Entry 7EJ5 (electron microscopy, 3.50 A resolution); this record covers chains B and I of the 9 polymer chains in the assembly.

[Chain B]
Protein: Spike glycoprotein
Organism: Severe acute respiratory syndrome coronavirus 2
UniProt: P0DTC2 (SPIKE_SARS2); numbering as in UniProt (aligned over 1-1208)
Chain sequence (1283 residues; each row starts with the number of its first residue):
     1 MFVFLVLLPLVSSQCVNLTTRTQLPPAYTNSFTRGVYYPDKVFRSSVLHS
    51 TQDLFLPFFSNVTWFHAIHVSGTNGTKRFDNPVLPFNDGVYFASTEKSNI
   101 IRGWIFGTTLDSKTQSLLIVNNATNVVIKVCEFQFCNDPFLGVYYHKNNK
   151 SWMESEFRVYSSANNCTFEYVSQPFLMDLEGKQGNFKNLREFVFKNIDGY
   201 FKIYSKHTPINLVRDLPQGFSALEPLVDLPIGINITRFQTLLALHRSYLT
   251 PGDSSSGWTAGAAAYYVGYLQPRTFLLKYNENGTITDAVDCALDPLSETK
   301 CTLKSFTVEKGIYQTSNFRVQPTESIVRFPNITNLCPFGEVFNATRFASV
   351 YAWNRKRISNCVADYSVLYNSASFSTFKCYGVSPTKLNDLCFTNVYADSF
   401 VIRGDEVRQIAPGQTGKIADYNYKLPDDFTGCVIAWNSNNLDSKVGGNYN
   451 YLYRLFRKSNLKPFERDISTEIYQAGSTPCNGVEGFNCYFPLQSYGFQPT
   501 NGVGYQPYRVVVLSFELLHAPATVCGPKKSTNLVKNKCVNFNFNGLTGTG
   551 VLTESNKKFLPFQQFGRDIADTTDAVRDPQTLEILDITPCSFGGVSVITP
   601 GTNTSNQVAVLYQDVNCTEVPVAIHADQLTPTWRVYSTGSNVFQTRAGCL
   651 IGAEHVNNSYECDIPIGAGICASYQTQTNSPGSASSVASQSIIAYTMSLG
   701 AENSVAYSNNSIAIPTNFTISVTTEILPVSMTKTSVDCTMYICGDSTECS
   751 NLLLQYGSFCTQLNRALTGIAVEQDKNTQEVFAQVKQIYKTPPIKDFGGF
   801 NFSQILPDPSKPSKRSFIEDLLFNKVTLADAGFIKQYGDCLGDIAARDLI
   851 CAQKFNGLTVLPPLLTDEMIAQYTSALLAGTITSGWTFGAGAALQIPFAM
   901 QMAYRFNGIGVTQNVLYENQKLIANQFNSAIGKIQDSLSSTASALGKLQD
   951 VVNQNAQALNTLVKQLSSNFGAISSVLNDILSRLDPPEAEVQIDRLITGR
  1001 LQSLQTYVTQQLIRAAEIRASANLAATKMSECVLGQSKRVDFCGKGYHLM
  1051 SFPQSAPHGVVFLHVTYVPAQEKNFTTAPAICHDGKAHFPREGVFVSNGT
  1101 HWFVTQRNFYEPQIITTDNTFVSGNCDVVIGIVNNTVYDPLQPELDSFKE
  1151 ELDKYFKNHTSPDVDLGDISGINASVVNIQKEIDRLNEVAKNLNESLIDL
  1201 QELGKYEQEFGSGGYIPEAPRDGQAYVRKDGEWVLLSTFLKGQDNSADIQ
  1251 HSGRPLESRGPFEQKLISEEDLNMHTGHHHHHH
Disordered / not traced: 1-26, 70-79, 144-158, 174-185, 246-263, 445-446, 624-631, 676-690, 829-854, 1147-1283
Disulfide bonds: Cys131-Cys166, Cys291-Cys301, Cys336-Cys361, Cys379-Cys432, Cys391-Cys525, Cys480-Cys488, Cys538-Cys590, Cys662-Cys671, Cys738-Cys760, Cys743-Cys749, Cys1032-Cys1043, Cys1082-Cys1126
Covalent attachments: N-acetylglucosamine (NAG) linked to Asn61, Asn122, Asn165, Asn234, Asn282, Asn331, Asn343, Asn603, Asn616, Asn657, Asn709, Asn717, Asn801, Asn1074, Asn1098, Asn1134
Construct notes: conflict Gly682 (Arg in P0DTC2), Ser683 (Arg in P0DTC2), Ser685 (Arg in P0DTC2), Pro986 (Lys in P0DTC2), Pro987 (Val in P0DTC2); expression tag (1209-1283)
UniProt features mapped onto this chain:
  - region: Asn280 to Cys301 (Putative superantigen), Arg403 to Asp405 (Integrin-binding motif), Asn448 to Phe456 (Immunodominant HLA epitope recognized by the CD8+), Pro681, Ala684 (Putative superantigen), Ser816 to Tyr837 (Fusion peptide 1), Lys835 to Phe855 (Fusion peptide 2), Asp1163 to Glu1202 (Heptad repeat 2)
  - site: Arg815, Ser816 (Cleavage)
  - glycosylation: Asn17 (N-linked (GlcNAc...) (complex) asparagine), Asn61 (N-linked (GlcNAc...) (hybrid) asparagine), Asn74 (N-linked (GlcNAc...) (complex) asparagine), Asn122 (N-linked (GlcNAc...) (hybrid) asparagine), Asn149 (N-linked (GlcNAc...) (complex) asparagine), Asn165 (N-linked (GlcNAc...) (complex) asparagine), Asn234 (N-linked (GlcNAc...) (high mannose) asparagine), Asn282 (N-linked (GlcNAc...) (complex) asparagine), Thr323 (O-linked (GalNAc) threonine), Ser325 (O-linked (HexNAc...) serine), Asn331 (N-linked (GlcNAc...) (complex) asparagine), Asn343 (N-linked (GlcNAc...) (complex) asparagine), Asn603 (N-linked (GlcNAc...) (hybrid) asparagine), Asn616 (N-linked (GlcNAc...) (complex) asparagine), Asn657 (N-linked (GlcNAc...) (complex) asparagine), Thr676 (O-linked (GlcNAc...) threonine), Thr678 (O-linked (GlcNAc...) threonine), Asn709 (N-linked (GlcNAc...) (high mannose) asparagine), Asn717 (N-linked (GlcNAc...) (hybrid) asparagine), Asn801 (N-linked (GlcNAc...) (hybrid) asparagine) and 6 more in UniProt
  - natural variant: Leu5 (L5F: In strain: Iota/B.1.526), Ser13 (S13I: In strain: Epsilon/B.1.427/B.1.429), Leu18 (L18F: In strain: Beta/B.1.351, Gamma/P.1 and 1 more), Thr19 (T19I: In strain: Omicron/BQ.1.1, Omicron/XBB.1.5 and 1 more; T19R: In strain: Delta/B.1.617.2, Omicron/BA.2 and 4 more), Thr20 (T20N: In strain: Gamma/P.1), Leu24 to Ala27 (sequence variant, change not given here; In strain: Omicron/BA.2, Omicron/BA.2.12.1 and 6 more), Pro26 (P26S: In strain: Gamma/P.1), Gln52 (Q52H: In strain: Omicron/EG.5.1), Ala67 (A67V: In strain: Eta/B.1.525, Omicron/BA.1), His69 to Val70 (deletion: In strain: Alpha/B.1.1.7, Eta/B.1.525 and 5 more), Gly75 (G75V: In strain: Lambda/C.37), Thr76 (T76I: In strain: Lambda/C.37), 82 further natural variant entries in UniProt
  - mutagenesis: His69 to Val70 (Increased incorporation of cleaved spike into virions), Asn121 (N121Q: Partial loss of biliverdin affinity), Arg190 (R190K: Partial loss of biliverdin affinity), Asn234 (N234Q: Increased resistance to neutralizing antibodies), Asn331 (N331Q: Reduced viral infectivity), Asn343 (N343Q: Reduced viral infectivity), Leu452 (L452R: Increased resistance to neutralizing antibodies. Decreases HLA binding to NF9 epitope. Increased binding affinity to human ACE2), Tyr453 (Y453F: Decreased HLA binding to NF9 epitope. Increased binding affinity to human ACE2), Ala475 (A475V: Increased resistance to neutralizing antibodies), Val483 (V483A: Increased resistance to neutralizing antibodies), Glu484 (E484D: Increased replication in human TMEM106B overexpressing cells), Phe490 (F490L: Increased resistance to neutralizing antibodies and human covalescent sera neutralization), 12 further mutagenesis entries in UniProt

[Chain I]
Protein: RBD-chAb45, Heavy chain
Organism: Homo sapiens
Chain sequence (449 residues; row label = number of the first residue in the row):
     1 EVQLQQSGPELVKPGASVKISCKTSGYTFTEYTIYWVKQSLGKSLEWIGG
    51 NNPNNDDTTYKQFFKGKATLTVDKSSSTAYMELRSLTSEDSAVYYCARDG
   101 YPYYYALDFWGQGTSVTVSSASTKGPSVFPLAPSSKSTSGGTAALGCLVK
   151 DYFPEPVTVSWNSGALTSGVHTFPAVLQSSGLYSLSSVVTVPSSSLGTQT
   201 YICNVNHKPSNTKVDKKVEPKSCDKTHTCPPCPAPELLGGPSVFLFPPKP
   251 KDTLMISRTPEVTCVVVDVSHEDPEVKFNWYVDGVEVHNAKTKPREEQYN
   301 STYRVVSVLTVLHQDWLNGKEYKCKVSNKALPAPIEKTISKAKGQPREPQ
   351 VYTLPPSRDELTKNQVSLTCLVKGFYPSDIAVEWESNGQPENNYKTTPPV
   401 LDSDGSFFLYSKLTVDKSRWQQGNVFSCSVMHEALHNHYTQKSLSLSPG
Disordered / not traced: 121-449
Disulfide bonds: Cys22-Cys96

[Interface between chain B and chain I]
Pairs across the interface (15; chain B residue first):
  Lys458(B) with Tyr101(I)
  Gln474(B) with Tyr101(I)
  Gly476(B) with Tyr101(I)
  Ser477(B) with Asp99(I); Gly100(I); Tyr101(I); Tyr105(I)
  Phe486(B) with Tyr35(I); Asn52(I); Asp57(I); Thr59(I)
  Asn487(B) with Tyr35(I); Asn52(I)
  Tyr489(B) with Asn52(I), hydrogen bond; Asn55(I)
Also at the interface, not in a pair above, chain B (8 interface residues in all): Ala475
Also at the interface, not in a pair above, chain I (10 interface residues in all): Ala106

[Overview]
The interface between chain B and chain I involves 8 residues on one side and 10 on the other, with 1 hydrogen
bond. The hydrogen-bonded pair is Tyr489(B)-Asn52(I). Covalently linked N-acetylglucosamine: at Asn61(B),
Asn122(B), Asn165(B), Asn234(B), Asn282(B) and Asn331(B) and 10 more.
Chain B is Spike glycoprotein (Severe acute respiratory syndrome coronavirus 2) and chain I is RBD-chAb45,
Heavy chain (Homo sapiens); the structure, Cryo-EM structure of SARS-CoV-2 spike in complex with a
neutralizing antibody RBD-chAb-45, was determined by electron microscopy.
